PDB entry 5LMQ | electron microscopy, 4.20 A resolution (low resolution: residue-level contacts below are approximate; hydrogen-bond / salt-bridge calls are withheld) | chains A and G of the 25 polymer chains in the assembly

[Chain A]
Molecule: 16S rRNA
From: Thermus thermophilus HB8
Sequence (1522 nucleotides; each row starts with the number of its first residue; note: 44 numbers in that range are skipped by the numbering (no residue carries them; nothing is unmodelled there); a row labelled like 189A-189L holds insertion residues (189A, then the next letters in order); numbering starts at 0):
     0 UUUGUUGGAG AGUUUGAUCC UGGCUCAGGG UGAACGCUGG CGGCGUGCCU AAGACAUGCA
    60 AGUCGUGCGG GCCG
    76 CGGGGUUUU
    88 ACUCCG
    96 UGGUCAGCGG CGGACGGGUG AGUAACGCGU GGGU
  129A G
   130 ACCUACCCGG AAGAGGGGGA CAACCCGGGG AAACUCGGGC UAAUCCCCCA UGUGGACCCG
189A-189L CCCCUUGGGGUG
   190 UGUCCAAAGG GCUUU
   216 GCCCGCUUCC GGAUGGGCCC GCGUCCCAUC AGCUAGUUGG UGGGGUAAUG GCCCACCAAG
   276 GCGACGACGG GUAGCCGGUC UGAGAGGAUG GCCGGCCACA GGGGCACUGA GACACGGGCC
   336 CCACUCCUAC GGGAGGCAGC AGUUAGGAAU CUUCCGCAAU GGGCGCAAGC CUGACGGAGC
   396 GACGCCGCUU GGAGGAAGAA GCCCUUCGGG GUGUAAACUC CUGA
   441 ACCCGGGACG AAACCCCC
   460 GA
   470 CGAGGGGA
   479 CUGACGGUAC CGGGGUAA
   498 UAGCGCCGGC CAACUCCGUG CCAGCAGCCG CGGUAAUACG GAGGGCGCGA GCGUUACCCG
   558 GAUUCACUGG GCGUAAAGGG CGUGUAGGCG GCCUGGGGCG UCCCAUGUGA AAGACCACGG
   618 CUCAACCGUG GGGGAGCGUG GGAUACGCUC AGGCUAGACG GUGGGAGAGG GUGGUGGAAU
   678 UCCCGGAGUA GCGGUGAAAU GCGCAGAUAC CGGGAGGAAC GCCGAUGGCG AAGGCAGCCA
   738 CCUGGUCCAC CCGUGACGCU GAGGCGCGAA AGCGUGGGGA GCAAACCGGA UUAGAUACCC
   798 GGGUAGUCCA CGCCCUAAAC GAUGCGCGCU AGGUCUCUGG GUCU
   848 CCUGGGGGCC GAAGCUAACG CGUUAAGCGC GCCGCCUGGG GAGUACGGCC GCAAGGCUGA
   908 AACUCAAAGG AAUUGACGGG GGCCCGCACA AGCGGUGGAG CAUGUGGUUU AAUUCGAAGC
   968 AACGCGAAGA ACCUUACCAG GCCUUGACAU GCUA
 1001A G
  1002 GGAACCCGGG UGAAAGCCUG GGGUGCCCC
1030A-1030D GCGA
  1031 GGGGAGCCCU AGCACAGGUG CUGCAUGGCC GUCGUCAGCU CGUGCCGUGA GGUGUUGGGU
  1091 UAAGUCCCGC AACGAGCGCA ACCCCCGCCG UUAGUUGCCA GCGGUUCGGC CGGGCACUCU
  1151 AACGGGACUG CCCGCG
  1168 AAAGCGGGAG GAAGGAGGGG ACGACGUCUG GUCAGCAUGG CCCUUACGGC CUGGGCGACA
  1228 CACGUGCUAC AAUGCCCACU ACAAAGCGAU GCCACCCGGC AACGGGGAGC UAAUCGCAAA
  1288 AAGGUGGGCC CAGUUCGGAU UGGGGUCUGC AACCCGACCC CAUGAAGCCG GAAUCGCUAG
  1348 UAAUCGCGGA UCAGCC
 1363A A
  1364 UGCCGCGGUG AAUACGUUCC CGGGCCUUGU ACACACCGCC CGUCACGCCA UGGGAGCGGG
  1424 CUCUACCCGA AGUCGCCGG
1442A-1442B GA
  1443 GCCUA
  1452 C
  1456 GGGCAGGCGC CGAGGGUAGG GCCCGUGACU GGGGCGAAGU CGUAACAAGG UAGCUGUACC
  1516 GGAAGGUGCG GCUGGAUCAC CUCCUUUCU
Not modelled in the structure: 0-4, 1533, 1543-1544
Metal / ion sites: Mg2+ site 1 near G21 (its only coordinating residue here); Mg2+ site 2: C48, G115; Mg2+ site 3 near A53 (its only coordinating residue here); Mg2+ site 4: A59, U387; Mg2+ site 5: A109, G331; Mg2+ site 6: A116, G117, G289; Mg2+ site 7: C121, G124, U125; Mg2+ site 8 near A172 (its only coordinating residue here); Mg2+ site 9: U180, A195; Mg2+ site 10 near G258 (its only coordinating residue here); Mg2+ site 11 near G299 (its only coordinating residue here); Mg2+ site 12: A315, G317; 25 more Mg2+ sites not listed

[Chain G]
Molecule: 30S ribosomal protein S7
From: Thermus thermophilus (strain HB8 / ATCC 27634 / DSM 579)
Reference sequence: P17291 (RS7_THET8); residue numbers follow UniProt; this construct covers 1-156
Sequence (156 residues; each row starts with the number of its first residue):
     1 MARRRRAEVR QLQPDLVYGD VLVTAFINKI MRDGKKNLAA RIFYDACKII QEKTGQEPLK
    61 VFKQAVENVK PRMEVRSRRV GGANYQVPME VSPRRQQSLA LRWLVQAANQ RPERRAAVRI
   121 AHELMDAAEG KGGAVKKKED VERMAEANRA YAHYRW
Not modelled in the structure: 1

[Interface between chain A and chain G]
Residue-residue contacts (64; chain A residue first):
  C932(A) - Arg3(G)
  C932(A) - Arg4(G)
  G933(A) - Ala2(G)
  G933(A) - Arg3(G)
  G933(A) - Arg4(G)
  A935(A) - Arg3(G)
  A938(A) - Arg95(G)
  G939(A) - Lys29(G)
  G939(A) - Arg95(G)
  G939(A) - Arg102(G)
  C940(A) - Lys29(G)
  C940(A) - Arg102(G)
  U1091(A) - Arg4(G)
  A1092(A) - Arg4(G)
  A1092(A) - Arg5(G)
  A1093(A) - Arg4(G)
  A1239(A) - Arg114(G)
  U1240(A) - Ile30(G)
  U1240(A) - Arg32(G)
  U1240(A) - Leu38(G)
  U1240(A) - Ala39(G)
  U1240(A) - Ile42(G)
  U1240(A) - Asn109(G)
  U1240(A) - Arg114(G)
  U1240(A) - Arg115(G)
  U1240(A) - Ala116(G)
  U1240(A) - Arg119(G)
  G1241(A) - Lys35(G)
  G1241(A) - Leu38(G)
  A1289(A) - Lys35(G)
  G1291(A) - Asn37(G)
  G1291(A) - Leu38(G)
  G1291(A) - Arg41(G)
  U1292(A) - Arg41(G)
  C1297(A) - Arg114(G)
  C1298(A) - Arg114(G)
  A1346(A) - Arg10(G)
  A1350(A) - Asp33(G)
  U1351(A) - Asp33(G)
  U1372(A) - Gly34(G)
  G1373(A) - Met31(G)
  G1373(A) - Gly34(G)
  G1373(A) - Lys36(G)
  A1374(A) - Asn28(G)
  A1374(A) - Met31(G)
  A1375(A) - Arg10(G)
  A1375(A) - Leu12(G)
  A1375(A) - Asn28(G)
  A1375(A) - Lys29(G)
  U1376(A) - Arg10(G)
  U1376(A) - Arg94(G)
  U1376(A) - Ser98(G)
  A1377(A) - Ala7(G)
  A1377(A) - Arg94(G)
  C1378(A) - Arg6(G)
  C1378(A) - Arg76(G)
  G1379(A) - Ala2(G)
  G1379(A) - Arg6(G)
  G1379(A) - Trp156(G)
  U1380(A) - Ala2(G)
  U1380(A) - Arg3(G)
  U1381(A) - Arg78(G)
  U1381(A) - Trp156(G)
  U1537(A) - His153(G)
Other interface residues (no listed pair), chain A (36 interface residues in all): C931, A937, G941, G1290, C1384
Other interface residues (no listed pair), chain G (37 interface residues in all): Leu99, Arg155

[Overview]
The interface between chain A and chain G involves 36 residues on one side and 37 on the other. C48(A) and
G115(A) form the Mg2+ site 2. A59(A) and U387(A) coordinate Mg2+ site 4.
Chain A is 16S rRNA (Thermus thermophilus HB8) and chain G is 30S ribosomal protein S7 (Thermus thermophilus
(strain HB8 / ATCC 27634 / DSM 579)); the structure, Structure of bacterial 30S-IF1-IF3-mRNA-tRNA translation
pre-initiation complex, open form (state-2A), was determined by electron microscopy together with 5LMN, 5LMO,
5LMP, 5LMR, 5LMS, 5LMT, 5LMU and 5LMV from the same study.
